PDB entry 8X6Z | X-ray diffraction, 2.95 A resolution | chains D and F of the 6 polymer chains in the assembly

Chain D (and F):
Name: Glutamine synthetase
Notes: chain F of this document is another copy of the same molecule, construct and numbering; everything in this record applies to it too
Sequence (510 residues; row label = number of the first residue in the row; numbers below 1 keep their minus sign (Trp-14 is residue -14)):
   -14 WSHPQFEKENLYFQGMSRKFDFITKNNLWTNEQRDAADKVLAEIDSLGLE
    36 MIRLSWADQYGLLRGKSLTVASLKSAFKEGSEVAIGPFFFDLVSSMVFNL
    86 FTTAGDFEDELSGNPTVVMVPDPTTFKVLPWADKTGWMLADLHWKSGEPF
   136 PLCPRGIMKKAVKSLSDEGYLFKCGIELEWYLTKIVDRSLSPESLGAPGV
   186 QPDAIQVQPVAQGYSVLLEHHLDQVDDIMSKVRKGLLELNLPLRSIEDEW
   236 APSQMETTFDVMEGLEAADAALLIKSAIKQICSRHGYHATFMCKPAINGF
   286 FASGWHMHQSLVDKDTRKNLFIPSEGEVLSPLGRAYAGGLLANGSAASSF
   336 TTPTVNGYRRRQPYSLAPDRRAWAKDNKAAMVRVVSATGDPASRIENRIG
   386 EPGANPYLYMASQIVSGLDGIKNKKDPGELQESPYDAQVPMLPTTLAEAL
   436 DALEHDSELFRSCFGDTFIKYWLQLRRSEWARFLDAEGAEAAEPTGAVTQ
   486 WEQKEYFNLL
Disordered / not traced: -14 to 5, 88-95 (chain F: -14 to 5, 418-422)
Ion coordination: Mn2+: Glu234, Glu241

Chain D / chain F interface:
Pairs across the interface (91; chain D residue first):
  Gln193(D) with Ser176(F)
  Pro194(D) with Leu175(F); Pro177(F); Leu180(F), hydrophobic
  Val195(D) with Leu175(F)
  Ala196(D) with Leu175(F), hydrophobic
  Gln197(D) with Ser174(F), hydrogen bond (side chain-backbone); Leu175(F); Leu180(F); Pro187(F); Asp188(F), hydrogen bond (side chain-backbone); Asn493(F), hydrogen bond
  Tyr199(D) with Ser79(F), hydrogen bond (backbone-side chain); Gly181(F); Ala182(F), hydrophobic; Pro183(F)
  Ser200(D) with Arg49(F), hydrogen bond; Leu77(F), hydrogen bond (side chain-backbone); Leu494(F)
  Val201(D) with Arg49(F), hydrogen bond (backbone-side chain); Pro72(F), hydrophobic
  Leu202(D) with Leu48(F); Arg49(F); Gly50(F), hydrogen bond (backbone-backbone); Val68(F), hydrophobic
  Leu203(D) with Leu48(F); Arg49(F); Leu494(F), hydrophobic
  Glu204(D) with Arg38(F), salt bridge; Ser40(F), hydrogen bond; Leu48(F), hydrogen bond (backbone-backbone); Trp122(F), hydrogen bond; Gln265(F), hydrogen bond
  His205(D) with Ser261(F); Lys264(F); Gln265(F)
  Leu207(D) with Ser52(F)
  Asp208(D) with Arg38(F), salt bridge; Trp116(F), hydrogen bond; Ala117(F); Gln265(F); Arg269(F), salt bridge
  Gln209(D) with Arg173(F)
  Asp211(D) with Arg269(F), salt bridge
  Asp212(D) with Arg269(F), salt bridge
  Arg218(D) with Glu35(F), salt bridge; Met36(F); Asp118(F), hydrogen bond (side chain-backbone); Thr120(F)
  Lys219(D) with Glu35(F), salt bridge; Asp118(F), salt bridge; Lys119(F)
  Leu222(D) with Glu35(F)
  Leu228(D) with Thr54(F), hydrogen bond (backbone-side chain)
  Arg229(D) with Ser52(F); Leu53(F); Thr54(F), hydrogen bond (backbone-backbone); Ser57(F)
  Ser230(D) with Ser52(F); Leu53(F)
  Ile231(D) with Met36(F), hydrophobic; Ser52(F), hydrogen bond (backbone-backbone)
  Glu232(D) with Lys51(F), salt bridge
  Trp235(D) with Phe75(F); Ser79(F), hydrogen bond; Pro183(F), hydrophobic
  Pro237(D) with Leu180(F), hydrophobic
  Ile282(D) with Pro177(F), hydrophobic
  Asn283(D) with Pro177(F); Leu180(F)
  Gly284(D) with Gly181(F)
  Tyr349(D) with Phe86(F), hydrophobic
  Leu351(D) with Phe86(F)
  Asp361(D) with Thr88(F); Asn99(F); Pro100(F); Thr101(F), hydrogen bond
  Asn362(D) with Phe86(F), hydrogen bond (side chain-backbone); Thr88(F), hydrogen bond
  Lys363(D) with Asn99(F)
  Ala364(D) with Phe86(F), hydrophobic
  Arg368(D) with Thr101(F)
  Val370(D) with Glu67(F); Lys130(F)
  Glu417(D) with Phe86(F); Thr87(F); Thr88(F), hydrogen bond (backbone-backbone)
  Ser418(D) with Phe86(F); Thr87(F)
  Pro419(D) with Phe86(F)
  Tyr420(D) with Phe86(F), hydrophobic
Other interface residues (no listed pair), chain D (49 interface residues in all): Gly198, Ser215, Phe285, Phe286, Ser350, Lys360, Arg379
Other interface residues (no listed pair), chain F (57 interface residues in all): Trp41, Leu47, Ser66, Ala69, Val78, Leu85, Leu114, Glu178, Ser179

Overview:
49 residues of chain D and 57 residues of chain F are in contact, with 22 hydrogen bonds and 9 salt bridges.
Polar contacts include Glu204(D)-Arg38(F), Asp208(D)-Arg38(F) and Asp208(D)-Arg269(F). The Mn2+ site is built
by Glu234(D) and Glu241(D).
Both chains are Glutamine synthetase. Entry 8X6Z (1-naphthylamine GS from Pseudomonas sp. JS3066) was
determined by X-ray diffraction, deposited together with 8WWU and 8WWV.
